PDB entry 6WHS | electron microscopy, 4.00 A resolution | chains B and C of the 4 polymer chains in the assembly

Chain B:
Molecule: Glutamate receptor ionotropic, NMDA 2B
From: Rattus norvegicus
UniProt: Q00960 (NMDE2_RAT); residues 27-852 here = UniProt positions 27-852
Amino-acid sequence (883 residues; row label = number of the first residue in the row; numbers below 1 keep their minus sign (Met-30 is residue -30)):
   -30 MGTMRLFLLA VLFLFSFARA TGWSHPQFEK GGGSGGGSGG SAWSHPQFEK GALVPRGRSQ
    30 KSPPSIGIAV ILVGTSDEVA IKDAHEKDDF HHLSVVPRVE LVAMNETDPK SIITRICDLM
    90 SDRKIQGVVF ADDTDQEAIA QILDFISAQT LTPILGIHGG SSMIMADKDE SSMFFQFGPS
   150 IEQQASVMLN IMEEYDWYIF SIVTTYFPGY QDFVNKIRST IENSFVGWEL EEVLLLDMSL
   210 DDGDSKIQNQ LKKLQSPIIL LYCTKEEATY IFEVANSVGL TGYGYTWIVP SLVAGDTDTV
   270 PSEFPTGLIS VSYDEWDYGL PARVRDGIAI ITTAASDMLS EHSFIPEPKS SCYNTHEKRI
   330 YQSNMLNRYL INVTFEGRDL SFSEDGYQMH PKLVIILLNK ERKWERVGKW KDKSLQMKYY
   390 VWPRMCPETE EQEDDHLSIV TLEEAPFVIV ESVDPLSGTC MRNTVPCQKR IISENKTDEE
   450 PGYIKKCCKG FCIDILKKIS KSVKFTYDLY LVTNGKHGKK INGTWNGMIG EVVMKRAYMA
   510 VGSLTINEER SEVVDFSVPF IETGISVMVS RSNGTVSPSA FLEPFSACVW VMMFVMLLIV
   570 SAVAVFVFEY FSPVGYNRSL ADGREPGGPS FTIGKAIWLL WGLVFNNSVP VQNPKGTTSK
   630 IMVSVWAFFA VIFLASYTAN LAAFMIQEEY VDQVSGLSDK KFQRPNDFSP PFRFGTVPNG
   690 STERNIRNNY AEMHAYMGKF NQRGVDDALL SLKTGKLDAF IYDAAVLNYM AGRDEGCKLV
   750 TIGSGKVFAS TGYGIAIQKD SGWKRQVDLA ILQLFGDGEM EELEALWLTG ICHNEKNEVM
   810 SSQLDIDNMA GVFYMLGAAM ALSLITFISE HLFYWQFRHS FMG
Not modelled in the structure: -30 to 33, 395-402, 582-598, 846-852
Disulfide bonds: Cys86-Cys321, Cys429-Cys456, Cys436-Cys457, Cys746-Cys801
Covalently attached groups: N-acetylglucosamine (NAG) linked to Asn341, Asn491, Asn688
Construct notes: expression tag (-30 to 26); conflict Asp348 (Asn in Q00960), Cys557 (Asp in Q00960), Ser588 (Cys in Q00960), Ser838 (Cys in Q00960), Ser849 (Cys in Q00960)
Swiss-Prot annotation at these positions:
  - region: Lys604 to Pro623 (Pore-forming)
  - binding site (Zn(2+)): His127, Glu284
  - binding site (L-glutamate): Thr514, Arg519, Ser690, Thr691, Asp732
  - site: Asn615 (Functional determinant of NMDA receptors)
  - glycosylation (N-linked (GlcNAc...) asparagine): Asn74, Asn341, Asn444, Asn491, Asn542, Asn688
  - mutagenesis: His60 (H60A: Normal zinc binding), His127 (H127A: Reduced zinc binding), Asp283 (D283A: Slightly reduced zinc binding), Glu284 (E284A: Reduced zinc binding), His311 (H311A: Normal zinc binding), His359 (H359A: Normal zinc binding)

Chain C:
Molecule: Glutamate receptor ionotropic, NMDA 1
From: Rattus norvegicus
UniProt: P35439 (NMDZ1_RAT), isoform P35439-2; residues 1-959 here = UniProt positions 1-959
Amino-acid sequence (959 residues; each row starts with the number of its first residue):
     1 MSTMHLLTFA LLFSCSFARA ASDPKIVNIG AVLSTRKHEQ MFREAVNQAN KRHGSWKIQL
    61 QATSVTHKPN AIQMALSVCE DLISSQVYAI LVSHPPTPND HFTPTPVSYT AGFYRIPVLG
   121 LTTRMSIYSD KSIHLSFLRT VPPYSHQSSV WFEMMRVYNW NHIILLVSDD HEGRAAQKRL
   181 ETLLEERESK SKKRNYENLD QLSYDNKRGP KAEKVLQFDP GTKNVTALLM EARELEARVI
   241 ILSASEDDAA TVYRAAAMLD MTGSGYVWLV GEREISGNAL RYAPDGIIGL QLINGKNESA
   301 HISDAVGVVA QAVHELLEKE NITDPPRGCV GNTNIWKTGP LFKRVLMSSK YADGVTGRVE
   361 FNEDGDRKFA QYSIMNLQNR KLVQVGIYNG THVIPNDRKI IWPGGETEKP RGYQMSTRLK
   421 IVTIHQEPFV YVKPTMSDGT CKEEFTVNGD PVKKVICTGP NDTSPGSPRH TVPQCCYGFC
   481 IDLLIKLART MQFTYEVHLV ADGKFGTQER VQNSNKKEWN GMMGELLSGQ ADMIVAPLTI
   541 NNERAQYIEF SKPFKYQGLT ILVKKEIPRS TLDSFMQPFQ STLWLLVGLS VHVVAVMLYL
   601 LDRFSPFGRF KVNSQSESTD ALTLSSAMWF SWGVLLNSGI GEGAPRSFSA RILGMVWAGF
   661 AMIIVASYTA NLAAFLVLDR PEERITGIND PRLRNPSDKF IYATVKQSSV DIYFRRQVEL
   721 STMYRHMEKH NYESAAEAIQ AVRDNKLHAF IWDSAVLEFE ASQKCDLVTT GELFFRSGFG
   781 IGMRKDSPWK QQVSLSILKS HENGFMEDLD KTWVRYQECD SRSNAPATLT CENMAGVFML
   841 VAGGIVAGIF LIFIEIAYKR HKDARRKQMQ LAFAAVNVWR KNLQDRKSGR AEPDPKKKAT
   901 FRAITSTLAS SFKRRRSSKD TSTGGGRGAL QNQKDTVLPR RAIEREEGQL QLCSRHRES
Not modelled in the structure: 1-24, 53-57, 190-206, 606-622, 863-959
Disulfide bonds: Cys79-Cys329, Cys441-Cys475, Cys457-Cys476, Cys765-Cys819
Covalently attached groups: N-acetylglucosamine (NAG) linked to Asn224, Asn297
Construct notes: conflict Ser22 (Cys in P35439), Gln61 (Asn in P35439), Asp260 (Asn in P35439), Gln371 (Asn in P35439), Gln492 (Asn in P35439), Gln512 (Asn in P35439), Gln615 (Glu in P35439), Ser616 (Glu in P35439), Ser618 (Glu in P35439), Thr619 (Glu in P35439), Gln792 (Asn in P35439), Cys831 (Phe in P35439)

How chain B and chain C interact:
Residue-residue contacts - 70 pairs, chain B then chain C:
  Ile515(B) - Leu798(C)  hydrophobic
  Asn516(B) - Leu798(C)
  Glu517(B) - Leu795(C)
  Glu517(B) - Lys799(C)  salt bridge
  Ser520(B) - Leu795(C)
  Ser526(B) - Lys552(C)
  Pro528(B) - Pro553(C)  hydrophobic
  Glu531(B) - Tyr556(C)
  Glu552(B) - Ala827(C)
  Glu552(B) - Thr828(C)
  Phe554(B) - Leu829(C)
  Phe554(B) - Asn833(C)
  Ser555(B) - Leu829(C)  hydrogen bond (backbone-backbone)
  Cys557(B) - Cys831(C)  hydrogen bond
  Val558(B) - Cys831(C)  hydrophobic
  Met561(B) - Cys831(C)  hydrophobic
  Met561(B) - Phe838(C)  hydrophobic
  Met562(B) - Phe838(C)
  Met565(B) - Val841(C)  hydrophobic
  Met565(B) - Ile845(C)  hydrophobic
  Val572(B) - Ile845(C)  hydrophobic
  Val576(B) - Ile852(C)  hydrophobic
  Phe580(B) - Ile856(C)  hydrophobic
  Asn616(B) - Asn637(C)  hydrogen bond (side chain-backbone)
  Thr627(B) - Ile852(C)
  Lys629(B) - Trp629(C)
  Lys629(B) - Ile640(C)
  Ile630(B) - Trp629(C)  hydrophobic
  Val634(B) - Leu840(C)  hydrophobic
  Ala636(B) - Ser638(C)
  Phe637(B) - Leu636(C)  hydrophobic
  Phe638(B) - Val837(C)  hydrophobic
  Ile641(B) - Phe575(C)  hydrophobic
  Ile641(B) - Tyr668(C)
  Ala644(B) - Thr669(C)
  Ser645(B) - Leu672(C)
  Ala648(B) - Leu672(C)  hydrophobic
  Ala648(B) - Ala673(C)
  Asn649(B) - Leu676(C)
  Asn649(B) - Leu829(C)
  Ala652(B) - Leu676(C)
  Phe653(B) - Pro826(C)
  Phe653(B) - Ala827(C)  hydrophobic
  Gln656(B) - Asp679(C)
  Gln656(B) - Asn824(C)
  Gln656(B) - Pro826(C)
  Asn694(B) - Glu802(C)
  Asn698(B) - Glu802(C)
  Lys755(B) - Lys811(C)
  Val756(B) - Glu807(C)
  Phe757(B) - Glu807(C)
  Ser759(B) - His801(C)  hydrogen bond (backbone-side chain)
  Thr760(B) - Tyr556(C)
  Gly761(B) - Tyr556(C)  hydrogen bond (backbone-side chain)
  Arg774(B) - Gln546(C)  hydrogen bond (side chain-backbone)
  Leu778(B) - Ala545(C)
  Leu778(B) - Gln546(C)
  Leu781(B) - Ile540(C)  hydrophobic
  Leu781(B) - Asn541(C)
  Leu781(B) - Asn542(C)
  Leu781(B) - Ala545(C)  hydrophobic
  Gln782(B) - Asn542(C)
  Phe784(B) - Phe775(C)
  Phe784(B) - Arg776(C)
  Gly785(B) - Tyr713(C)
  Gly785(B) - Arg716(C)
  Gly785(B) - Gln717(C)  hydrogen bond (backbone-side chain)
  Asp786(B) - Gln717(C)
  Glu790(B) - Phe774(C)
  Glu790(B) - Phe775(C)
Also at the interface, not in a pair above, chain B (61 interface residues in all): Phe525, Val569, Leu612, Asn615, Asn622, Trp635, Val640, Ile655, Arg693, Ala758, Glu793
Also at the interface, not in a pair above, chain C (52 interface residues in all): Tyr547, Gly639, Val665, Val677, Thr830

Overview:
Chain B and chain C form an interface of 61 and 52 residues respectively, with 7 hydrogen bonds and 1 salt
bridge. Polar contacts include Glu517(B)-Lys799(C), Cys557(B)-Cys831(C) and Asn616(B)-Asn637(C).
N-acetylglucosamine is covalently linked to Asn341(B), Asn491(B) and Asn688(B). Covalently linked
N-acetylglucosamine: at Asn224(C) and Asn297(C).
Here chain B is Glutamate receptor ionotropic, NMDA 2B and chain C is Glutamate receptor ionotropic, NMDA 1,
both from Rattus norvegicus. Entry 6WHS (GluN1b-GluN2B NMDA receptor in non-active 1 conformation at 3.95
angstrom resolution) was determined by electron microscopy together with 6USU, 6USV, 6WHR, 6WHT, 6WHU, 6WHV
and 5 further entries from the same study.
